PDB entry 4EFN | X-ray diffraction, 2.30 A resolution | chain A

Chain A:
Name: GTPase HRas
Organism: Homo sapiens
Notes: fragment: G domain
Reference sequence: P01112 (RASH_HUMAN); residue numbers follow UniProt; this construct covers 1-166
Amino-acid sequence (171 residues; row label = number of the first residue in the row; numbers below 1 keep their minus sign (Gly-4 is residue -4)):
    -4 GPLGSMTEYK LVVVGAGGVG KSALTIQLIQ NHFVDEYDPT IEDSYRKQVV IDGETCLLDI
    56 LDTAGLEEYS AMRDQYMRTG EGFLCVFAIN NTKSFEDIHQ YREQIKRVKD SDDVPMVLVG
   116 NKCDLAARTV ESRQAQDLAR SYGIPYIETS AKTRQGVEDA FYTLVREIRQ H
Not modelled in the structure: -4 to 0
Construct notes: expression tag (-4 to 0); engineered mutation Leu61 (Gln in P01112)
Ion coordination: Mg2+: Ser17 (together with GMP-PNP)
Residues lining bound ligands: GMP-PNP (GNP; phosphoaminophosphonic acid-guanylate ester): Ala11, Gly12, Gly13, Val14, Gly15, Lys16, Ser17, Ala18, Gly60, Asn116, Lys117, Asp119, Leu120, Ser145, Ala146, Lys147
UniProt features mapped onto this chain:
  - region: His166 (Hypervariable region)
  - motif: Tyr32 to Tyr40 (Effector region)
  - binding site (GTP): Gly13 to Ala18, Val29 to Thr35, Ala59, Gly60, Asn116 to Asp119, Ser145 to Lys147
  - modified residue: Met1 (N-acetylmethionine), Thr2 (N-acetylthreonine), Cys118 (S-nitrosocysteine)
  - glycosylation: Thr35 (Microbial infection: O-linked (Glc) threonine)
  - natural variant: Gly12 (G12A: In CSTLO; G12C: In CSTLO; G12D: In CSTLO; G12E: In CSTLO; G12S: In CSTLO and CMEMS; G12V: In CSTLO, bladder carcinoma and CMEMS), Gly13 (G13C: In CSTLO; G13D: In CSTLO; G13R: In SFM), Gln22 (Q22K: In CMEMS), Glu37 (E37EE: In CSTLO), Thr58 (T58I: In CSTLO), Leu61 (Q61L: In melanoma; this construct carries the variant), Glu63 (E63K: In CMEMS), Ser89 (S89C: Found in a patient with severe fetal hydrops and pleural effusion; uncertain significance), Lys117 (K117R: In CSTLO), Ala146 (A146T: In CSTLO; A146V: In CSTLO)
  - mutagenesis: Ser17 (S17N: Dominant negative. Prevents PLCE1 EGF-induced recruitment to plasma membrane. No effect on subcellular location of isoform 2), Asn26 (N26G: Loss of interaction with PLCE1; when associated with V-12), Val29 (V29A: No effect on interaction with PLCE1; when associated with V-12), Tyr32 (Y32F: Loss of interaction and recruitment to plasma membrane of PLCE1; when associated with V-12), Pro34 (P34G: No effect on interaction with PLCE1; when associated with V-12), Thr35 (T35S: Loss of interaction with PLCE1; when associated with V-12), Glu37 (E37G: No effect on interaction with PLCE1; when associated with V-12), Asp38 (D38N: No effect on interaction with PLCE1; when associated with V-12), Ser39 (S39C: No effect on interaction with PLCE1; when associated with V-12), Ala59 (A59T: Loss of GTPase activity and creation of an autophosphorylation site), Ala83 (A83T: GTP-binding activity reduced by factor of 30), Cys118 (C118S: Abolishes S-nitrosylation. No stimulation of guanine nucleotide exchange), 3 further mutagenesis entries in UniProt
What the authors report for this chain:
  - conformationally variable residues (loop rearrangement, side-chain flip): Asn26 to Ile36, Gly60, Leu61

Overview:
Bound to chain A: GMP-PNP. From UniProt: 22 GTP-binding residues and 16 mutagenesis sites. The paper reports
conformational variability at Asn26, Gly60 and Leu61.
Chain A is GTPase HRas (Homo sapiens); the structure, Crystal structure of H-Ras Q61L in complex with GppNHp
(state 1), was determined by X-ray diffraction together with 4EFL and 4EFM from the same study.
